6DBI - chains B and F of the 10 polymer chains in the assembly; structure by electron microscopy, 3.40 A resolution.

# Chain B
Name: Recombination activating gene 2
From: Danio rerio
UniProtKB: Q1RLW7 (Q1RLW7_DANRE); numbering as in UniProt (aligned over 1-530)
Sequence (533 residues; numbered -2 to 530; the number before each row is that of its first residue; numbers below 1 keep their minus sign (Gly-2 is residue -2)):
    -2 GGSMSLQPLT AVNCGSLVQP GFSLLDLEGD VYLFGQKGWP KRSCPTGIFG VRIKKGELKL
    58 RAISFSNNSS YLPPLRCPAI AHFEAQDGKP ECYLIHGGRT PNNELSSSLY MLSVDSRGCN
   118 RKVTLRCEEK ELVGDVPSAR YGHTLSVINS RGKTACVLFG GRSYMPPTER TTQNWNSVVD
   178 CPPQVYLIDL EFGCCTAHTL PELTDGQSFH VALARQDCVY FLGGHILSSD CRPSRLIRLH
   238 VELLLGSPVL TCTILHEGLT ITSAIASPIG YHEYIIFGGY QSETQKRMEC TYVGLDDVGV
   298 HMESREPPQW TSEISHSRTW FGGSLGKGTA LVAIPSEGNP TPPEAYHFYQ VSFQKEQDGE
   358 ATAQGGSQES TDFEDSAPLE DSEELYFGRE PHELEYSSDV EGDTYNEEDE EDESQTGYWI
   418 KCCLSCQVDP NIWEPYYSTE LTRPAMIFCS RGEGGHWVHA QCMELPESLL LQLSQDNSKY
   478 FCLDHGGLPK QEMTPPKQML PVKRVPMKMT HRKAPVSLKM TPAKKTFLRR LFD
Not modelled in the structure: -2 to 0, 352-530
Construct notes: expression tag (-2 to 0)

# Chain F
Molecule: Reverse strand of 12-RSS
Sequence (50 nucleotides; numbered 1 to 50; the number before each row is that of its first residue):
     1 CTGCAGGGTT TTTGTTCCAG TCTGTAGCAC TGTGTAAGAC AGGCCAGATC
Metal / ion sites: Ca2+: DT35 (shared with 1 residue of chain A)

# Chain B / chain F interface
Pairs across the interface (7; chain B residue first):
  Lys38(B) - DG38(F)  salt bridge to the phosphate
  Lys38(B) - DA39(F)  phosphate contact
  Arg39(B) - DA39(F)  hydrogen bond to the phosphate
  Arg39(B) - DC40(F)  salt bridge to the phosphate
  Ser40(B) - DA39(F)  phosphate contact
  Asn117(B) - DA48(F)  sugar contact
  Arg118(B) - DA48(F)  sugar contact
Also at the interface, not in a pair above, chain F (5 interface residues in all): DG47

# In short
The chain B/chain F interface involves 5 residues from each chain; the contacts include 1 hydrogen bond and 2
salt bridges. Among the polar pairs are Arg39(B)-DA39(F), Lys38(B)-DG38(F) and Arg39(B)-DC40(F).
Chain B is Recombination activating gene 2 (Danio rerio) and chain F is Reverse strand of 12-RSS; the
structure, Cryo-EM structure of RAG in complex with 12-RSS and 23-RSS nicked DNA intermediates, was determined
by electron microscopy, deposited together with 6DBJ, 6DBL, 6DBO, 6DBQ, 6DBR, 6DBT and 4 further entries.
